7UQK - chains D and E of the 7 polymer chains in the assembly; structure by electron microscopy, 3.10 A resolution.

[Chain D (and E)]
Molecule: ATPase histone chaperone YTA7
From: Saccharomyces cerevisiae
Notes: EC 3.6.1.-; chain E of this document is another copy of the same molecule, construct and numbering; everything in this record applies to it too
Reference sequence: P40340 (ATAD2_YEAST); numbering as in UniProt (aligned over 1-1379)
Amino-acid sequence (1416 residues; numbered -36 to 1379; the number before each row is that of its first residue; numbers below 1 keep their minus sign (His-36 is residue -36)):
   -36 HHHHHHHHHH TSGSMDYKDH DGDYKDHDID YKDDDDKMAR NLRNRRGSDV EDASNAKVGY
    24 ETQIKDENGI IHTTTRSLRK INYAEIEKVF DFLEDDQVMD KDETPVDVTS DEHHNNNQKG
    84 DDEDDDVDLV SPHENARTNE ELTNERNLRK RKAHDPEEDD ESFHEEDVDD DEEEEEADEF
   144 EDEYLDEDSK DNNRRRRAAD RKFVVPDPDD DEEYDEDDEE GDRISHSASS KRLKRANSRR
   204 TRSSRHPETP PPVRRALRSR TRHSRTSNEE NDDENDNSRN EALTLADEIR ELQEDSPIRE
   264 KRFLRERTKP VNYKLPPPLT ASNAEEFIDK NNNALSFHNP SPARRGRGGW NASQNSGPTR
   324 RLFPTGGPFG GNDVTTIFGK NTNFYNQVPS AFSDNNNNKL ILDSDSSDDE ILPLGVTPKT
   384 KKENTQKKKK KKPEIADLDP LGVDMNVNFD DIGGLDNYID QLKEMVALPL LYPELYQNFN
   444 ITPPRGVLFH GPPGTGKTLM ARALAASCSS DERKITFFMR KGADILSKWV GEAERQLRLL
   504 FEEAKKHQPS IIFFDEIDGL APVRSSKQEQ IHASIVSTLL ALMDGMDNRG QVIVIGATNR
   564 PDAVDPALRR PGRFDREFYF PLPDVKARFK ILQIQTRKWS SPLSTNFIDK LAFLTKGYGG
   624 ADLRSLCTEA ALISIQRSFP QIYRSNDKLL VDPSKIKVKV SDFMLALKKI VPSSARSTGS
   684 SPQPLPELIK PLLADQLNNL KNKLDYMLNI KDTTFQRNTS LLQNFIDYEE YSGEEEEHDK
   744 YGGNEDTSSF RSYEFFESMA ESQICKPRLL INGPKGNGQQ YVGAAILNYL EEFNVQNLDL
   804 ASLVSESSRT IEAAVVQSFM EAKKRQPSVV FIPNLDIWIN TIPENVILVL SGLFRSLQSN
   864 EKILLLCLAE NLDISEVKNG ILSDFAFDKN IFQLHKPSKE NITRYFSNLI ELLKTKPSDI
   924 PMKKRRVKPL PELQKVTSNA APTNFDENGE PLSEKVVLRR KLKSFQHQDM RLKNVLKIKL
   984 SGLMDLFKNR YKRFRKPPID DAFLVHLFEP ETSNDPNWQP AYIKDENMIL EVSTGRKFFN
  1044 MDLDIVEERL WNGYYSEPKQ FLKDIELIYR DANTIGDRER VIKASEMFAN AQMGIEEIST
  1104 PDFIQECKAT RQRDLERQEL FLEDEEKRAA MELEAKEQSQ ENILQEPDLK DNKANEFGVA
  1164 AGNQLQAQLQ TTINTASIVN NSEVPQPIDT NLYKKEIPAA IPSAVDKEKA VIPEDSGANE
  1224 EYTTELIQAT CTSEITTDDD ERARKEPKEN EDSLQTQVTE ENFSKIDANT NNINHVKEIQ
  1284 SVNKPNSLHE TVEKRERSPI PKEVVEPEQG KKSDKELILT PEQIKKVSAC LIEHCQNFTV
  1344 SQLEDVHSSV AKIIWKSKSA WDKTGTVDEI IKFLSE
Disordered / not traced: -36 to 406, 733-750, 940-1317, 1379 (chain E: -36 to 406, 487-494, 526-537, 735-750, 940-1317, 1379)
Construct notes: expression tag (-36 to 0)
Small-molecule neighbours: ADP (adenosine-5'-diphosphate): Asp414, Ile415, Gly416, Leu418, Pro456, Gly457, Thr458, Gly459, Lys460, Thr461, Leu462, Ile594, Ile597, Gln598, Gly623, Ala624, Arg627
UniProt features mapped onto this chain:
  - binding site (ATP): Gly454 to Thr461
  - modified residue: Ala2 (N-acetylalanine), Ser11 (Phosphoserine), Ser17 (Phosphoserine), Ser94 (Phosphoserine), Thr212 (Phosphothreonine), Thr229 (Phosphothreonine), Ser241 (Phosphoserine), Ser259 (Phosphoserine), Ser285 (Phosphoserine), Ser367 (Phosphoserine), Ser369 (Phosphoserine), Ser370 (Phosphoserine), Ser735 (Phosphoserine), Ser1142 (Phosphoserine), Ser1256 (Phosphoserine)
  - mutagenesis: Ser11 (S11A: Severely decreases phosphorylation, causes a G2/M transition delay, and leads to sensitivity to 6-azauracil (impairs transcriptional elongation); when associated with A-67; A-94; A-212; A-230 ...), Thr67 (T67A: Severely decreases phosphorylation, causes a G2/M transition delay, and leads to sensitivity to 6-azauracil (impairs transcriptional elongation); when associated with A-11; A-94; A-212; A-230 ...), Ser94 (S94A: Severely decreases phosphorylation, causes a G2/M transition delay, and leads to sensitivity to 6-azauracil (impairs transcriptional elongation); when associated with A-11; A-67; A-212; A-230 ...), Thr212 (T212A: Severely decreases phosphorylation, causes a G2/M transition delay, and leads to sensitivity to 6-azauracil (impairs transcriptional elongation); when associated with A-11; A-67; A-94; A-230 ...), Ser230 (S230A: Severely decreases phosphorylation, causes a G2/M transition delay, and leads to sensitivity to 6-azauracil (impairs transcriptional elongation); when associated with A-11; A-67; A-94; A-212 ...), Ser241 (S241A: Severely decreases phosphorylation, causes a G2/M transition delay, and leads to sensitivity to 6-azauracil (impairs transcriptional elongation); when associated with A-11; A-67; A-94; A-212 ...), Ser259 (S259A: Severely decreases phosphorylation, causes a G2/M transition delay, and leads to sensitivity to 6-azauracil (impairs transcriptional elongation); when associated with A-11; A-67; A-94; A-212 ...), Ser285 (S285A: Severely decreases phosphorylation, causes a G2/M transition delay, and leads to sensitivity to 6-azauracil (impairs transcriptional elongation); when associated with A-11; A-67; A-94; A-212 ...), Ser304 (S304A: Severely decreases phosphorylation, causes a G2/M transition delay, and leads to sensitivity to 6-azauracil (impairs transcriptional elongation); when associated with A-11; A-67; A-94; A-212 ...), Ser369 (S369A: Severely decreases phosphorylation, causes a G2/M transition delay, and leads to sensitivity to 6-azauracil (impairs transcriptional elongation); when associated with A-11; A-67; A-94; A-212 ...), Ser370 (S370A: Severely decreases phosphorylation, causes a G2/M transition delay, and leads to sensitivity to 6-azauracil (impairs transcriptional elongation); when associated with A-11; A-67; A-94; A-212 ...), Thr380 (T380A: Severely decreases phosphorylation, causes a G2/M transition delay, and leads to sensitivity to 6-azauracil (impairs transcriptional elongation); when associated with A-11; A-67; A-94; A-212 ...), 2 further mutagenesis entries in UniProt

[Interface between chain D and chain E]
Contacting residue pairs - 102 pairs, chain D then chain E:
  Asp423(D) with Tyr646(E)
  Glu427(D) with Tyr646(E)
  Leu431(D) with Ile645(E), hydrophobic; Tyr646(E)
  Leu434(D) with Asp650(E)
  Tyr435(D) with Ile645(E); Asp650(E), hydrogen bond (side chain-backbone)
  Glu437(D) with Val654(E)
  Leu438(D) with Val654(E), hydrophobic
  Asn441(D) with Lys601(E), hydrogen bond (backbone-side chain); Ile659(E)
  Phe442(D) with Lys601(E)
  Ile444(D) with Ala634(E), hydrophobic
  Ser472(D) with Asn649(E)
  Glu475(D) with Lys651(E), salt bridge
  Ser540(D) with Gly485(E); Ala486(E)
  Thr541(D) with Ala486(E)
  Leu543(D) with Glu519(E)
  Ala544(D) with Lys484(E)
  Arg572(D) with Pro675(E)
  Arg579(D) with Glu632(E); Leu635(E)
  Tyr709(D) with Lys1355(E), hydrogen bond (backbone-side chain)
  Met710(D) with Lys1355(E)
  Phe718(D) with Lys671(E)
  Leu724(D) with Ile636(E), hydrophobic
  Leu725(D) with Tyr646(E), hydrophobic
  Phe728(D) with Gln639(E); Arg640(E); Lys926(E)
  Ile729(D) with Pro643(E); Arg647(E)
  Asp730(D) with Arg928(E), hydrogen bond (backbone-side chain); Arg929(E)
  Tyr731(D) with Lys926(E); Lys927(E); Arg928(E); Arg929(E), hydrogen bond (backbone-backbone)
  Glu732(D) with Gln644(E); Lys926(E), hydrogen bond (backbone-side chain); Arg929(E); Val930(E); Lys931(E), hydrogen bond (side chain-backbone)
  Ser752(D) with Val663(E)
  Phe753(D) with Asn609(E); Phe610(E), hydrophobic; Lys613(E); Val663(E), hydrophobic
  Tyr756(D) with Met667(E); Lys671(E), hydrogen bond
  Glu757(D) with Lys613(E)
  Phe758(D) with Asn911(E); Glu914(E); Leu915(E), hydrophobic
  Phe759(D) with Leu915(E), hydrophobic; Asp922(E); Ile923(E), hydrophobic; Pro924(E)
  Ser761(D) with Leu691(E)
  Met762(D) with Leu912(E), hydrophobic; Leu915(E), hydrophobic; His1350(E), hydrogen bond; Trp1358(E), hydrogen bond (backbone-side chain)
  Ser765(D) with Leu691(E); His1350(E); Ser1351(E), hydrogen bond (backbone-side chain)
  Gln766(D) with Ser1351(E); Lys1355(E); Trp1358(E)
  Cys768(D) with Asp1348(E); Ser1351(E)
  Lys769(D) with Ser1344(E)
  Arg812(D) with Ser810(E)
  Glu815(D) with Val807(E)
  Ala816(D) with Val807(E)
  Val819(D) with Ala804(E); Val807(E), hydrophobic
  Met823(D) with Arg679(E), hydrogen bond (backbone-side chain)
  Lys827(D) with Arg679(E)
  Asn848(D) with Asn843(E); Thr844(E)
  Leu851(D) with Ile840(E); Thr844(E)
  Val852(D) with Leu803(E), hydrophobic
  Gly855(D) with Asn837(E), hydrogen bond (backbone-side chain); Ile840(E)
  Leu856(D) with Ala804(E), hydrophobic
  Arg858(D) with Gln783(E); Asn837(E); Asp839(E), salt bridge; Ile840(E); Glu873(E), salt bridge
  Leu860(D) with Gln783(E)
  Gln861(D) with Gln686(E), hydrogen bond; Pro689(E); Tyr784(E)
  Ser862(D) with Tyr784(E), hydrogen bond; Glu1347(E), hydrogen bond
  Ser886(D) with Lys778(E)
  Asp887(D) with Ile840(E)
  Asp891(D) with Asp1348(E)
Also at the interface, not in a pair above, chain D (70 interface residues in all): Lys426, Tyr439, Thr445, Arg573, Pro574, Asp578, Asn712, Ala763, Ile767, Ser811, Ser854, Ser859
Also at the interface, not in a pair above, chain E (75 interface residues in all): Gly457, Ser607, Ala624, Thr631, Ile638, Ser648, Leu652, Lys672, Thr918, Ala1354

[In short]
Chain D and chain E form an interface of 70 and 75 residues respectively, with 16 hydrogen bonds and 3 salt
bridges. Polar pairs include Glu475(D)-Lys651(E), Arg858(D)-Asp839(E) and Arg858(D)-Glu873(E). Chain D binds
ADP. UniProt lists 8 ATP-binding residues and 14 mutagenesis sites on chain D.
Both chains are ATPase histone chaperone YTA7 (Saccharomyces cerevisiae). Entry 7UQK (Cryo-EM structure of the
S. cerevisiae chromatin remodeler Yta7 hexamer bound to ADP) was determined by electron microscopy together
with 7UQI and 7UQJ from the same study.
